PDB entry 7EH0 | X-ray diffraction, 2.81 A resolution | chains D and H of the 9 polymer chains in the assembly

== Chain D ==
Name: DNA-directed RNA polymerase subunit beta'
Organism: Thermus thermophilus HB8
Notes: EC 2.7.7.6
UniProtKB: Q8RQE8 (RPOC_THET8); numbering as in UniProt (aligned over 1-1524)
Sequence (1524 residues; row label = number of the first residue in the row):
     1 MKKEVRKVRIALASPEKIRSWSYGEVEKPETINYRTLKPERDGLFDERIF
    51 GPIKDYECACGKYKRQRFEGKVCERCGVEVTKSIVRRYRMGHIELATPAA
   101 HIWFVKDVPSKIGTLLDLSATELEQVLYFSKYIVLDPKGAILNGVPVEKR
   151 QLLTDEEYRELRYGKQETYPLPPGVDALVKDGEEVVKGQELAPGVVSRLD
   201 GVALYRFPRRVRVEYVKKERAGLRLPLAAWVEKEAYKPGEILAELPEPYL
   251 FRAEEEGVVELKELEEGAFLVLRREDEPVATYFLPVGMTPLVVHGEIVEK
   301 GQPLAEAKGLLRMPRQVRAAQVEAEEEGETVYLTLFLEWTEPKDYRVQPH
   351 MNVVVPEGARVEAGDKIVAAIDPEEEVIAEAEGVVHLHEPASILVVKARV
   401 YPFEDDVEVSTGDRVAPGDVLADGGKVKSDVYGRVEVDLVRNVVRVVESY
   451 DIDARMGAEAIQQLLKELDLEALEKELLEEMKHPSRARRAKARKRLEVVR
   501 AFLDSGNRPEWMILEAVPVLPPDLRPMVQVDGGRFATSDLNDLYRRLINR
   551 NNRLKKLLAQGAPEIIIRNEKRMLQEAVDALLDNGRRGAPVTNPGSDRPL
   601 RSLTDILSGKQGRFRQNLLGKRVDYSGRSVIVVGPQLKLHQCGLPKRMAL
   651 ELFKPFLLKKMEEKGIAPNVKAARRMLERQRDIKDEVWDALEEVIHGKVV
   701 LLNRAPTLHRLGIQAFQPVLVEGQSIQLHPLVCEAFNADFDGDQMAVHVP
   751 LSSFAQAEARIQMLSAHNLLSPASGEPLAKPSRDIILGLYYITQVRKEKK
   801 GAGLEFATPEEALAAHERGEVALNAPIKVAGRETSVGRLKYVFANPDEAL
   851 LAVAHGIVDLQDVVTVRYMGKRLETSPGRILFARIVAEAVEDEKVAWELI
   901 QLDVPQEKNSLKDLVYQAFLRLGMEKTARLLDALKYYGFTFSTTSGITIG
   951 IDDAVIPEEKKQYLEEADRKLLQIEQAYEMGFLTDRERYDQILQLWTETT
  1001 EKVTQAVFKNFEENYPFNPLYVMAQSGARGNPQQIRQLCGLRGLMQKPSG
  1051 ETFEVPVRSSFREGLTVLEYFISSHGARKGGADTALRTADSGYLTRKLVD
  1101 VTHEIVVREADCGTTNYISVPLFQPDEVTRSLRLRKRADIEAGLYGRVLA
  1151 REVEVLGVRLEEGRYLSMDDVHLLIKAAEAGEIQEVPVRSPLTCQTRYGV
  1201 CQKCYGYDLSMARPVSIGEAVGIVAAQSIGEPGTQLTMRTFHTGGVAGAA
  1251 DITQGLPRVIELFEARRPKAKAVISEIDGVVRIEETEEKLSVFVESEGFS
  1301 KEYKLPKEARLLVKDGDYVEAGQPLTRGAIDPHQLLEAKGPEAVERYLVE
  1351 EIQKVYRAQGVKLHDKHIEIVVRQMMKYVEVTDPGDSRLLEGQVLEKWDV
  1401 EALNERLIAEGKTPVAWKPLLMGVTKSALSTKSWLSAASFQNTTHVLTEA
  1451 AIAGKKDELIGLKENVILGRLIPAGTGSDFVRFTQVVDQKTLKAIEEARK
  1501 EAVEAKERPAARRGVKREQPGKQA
Disordered / not traced: 1-2, 1238-1251, 1503-1524
Metal / ion sites: Zn2+ site 1: Cys58, Cys60, Cys73, Cys76; Mg2+ site 1: Asp739, Asp741, Asp743 (shared with 1 residue of chain I); Mg2+ site 2 near Lys840 (its only coordinating residue here); Mg2+ site 3: Trp897, Ile900; Zn2+ site 2: Cys1112, Cys1194, Cys1201, Cys1204
Ligand contacts: CMPcPP (2TM; 5'-O-[(S)-hydroxy{[(S)-hydroxy(phosphonooxy)phosphoryl]methyl}phosphoryl]cytidine): Arg704, Pro706, Asn737, Asp739, Asp741, Arg783, Arg1029

== Chain H ==
Molecule: 19-nt DNA strand
Sequence (19 nucleotides; row label = number of the first residue in the row):
     1 CCTGCATCCGTGAGTAAAG
Disordered / not traced: 1-2

== Chain D / chain H interface ==
Residue-residue contacts (19):
  Arg486(D) with DT3(H), hydrogen bond to the phosphate
  Arg586(D) with DG10(H), salt bridge to the phosphate; DT11(H), salt bridge to the phosphate
  Lys610(D) with DG14(H), salt bridge to the phosphate; DT15(H), salt bridge to the phosphate
  Arg615(D) with DA13(H), salt bridge to the phosphate
  Arg622(D) with DA17(H), salt bridge to the phosphate
  Arg628(D) with DA17(H), sugar contact
  Ala705(D) with DT15(H), base contact; DA16(H), sugar contact
  Pro706(D) with DT15(H), base contact
  Thr1088(D) with DG14(H), base contact
  Ala1089(D) with DG14(H), base contact
  Gly1092(D) with DG14(H), sugar contact
  Tyr1093(D) with DG12(H), phosphate contact; DA13(H), sugar contact
  Gln1441(D) with DG12(H), sugar contact
  Asn1442(D) with DT11(H), sugar contact; DG12(H), hydrogen bond to the phosphate
Other interface residues (no listed pair), chain D (15 interface residues in all): Arg1096

== In short ==
The interface between chain D and chain H involves 15 residues on one side and 9 on the other, with 2 hydrogen
bonds and 6 salt bridges. Polar contacts include Arg486(D)-DT3(H), Asn1442(D)-DG12(H) and Arg586(D)-DG10(H).
Ligands of chain D: CMPcPP.
Here chain D is DNA-directed RNA polymerase subunit beta' (Thermus thermophilus HB8) and chain H is a 19-nt
DNA strand. Entry 7EH0 (Thermus thermophilus RNA polymerase transcription initiation complex containing a
template-strand purine at position TSS-2, UpA RNA ...) was determined by X-ray diffraction, deposited together
with 7EH1 and 7EH2.
